PDB entry 4NE1 | X-ray diffraction, 6.50 A resolution (low resolution: residue-level contacts below are approximate; hydrogen-bond / salt-bridge calls are withheld) | chains A and S of the 24 polymer chains in the assembly

== Chain A (and S) ==
Name: Centromere protein S
From: Homo sapiens
Notes: chain S of this document is another copy of the same molecule, construct and numbering; everything in this record applies to it too
UniProt: Q8N2Z9 (CENPS_HUMAN); residue numbers follow UniProt; this construct covers 14-118
Amino-acid sequence (105 residues; each row starts with the number of its first residue):
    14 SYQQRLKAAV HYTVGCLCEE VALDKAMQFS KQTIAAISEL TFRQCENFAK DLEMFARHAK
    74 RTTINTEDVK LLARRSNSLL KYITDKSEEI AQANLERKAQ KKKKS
Disordered / not traced: 107-118
Sequence notes: conflict Ala39 (Glu in Q8N2Z9), Ala106 (Ile in Q8N2Z9)
Swiss-Prot annotation at these positions:
  - mutagenesis: Lys73 to Arg74 (No effect on CENPX- and FANCM-binding; loss of double-stranded DNA-binding of the MHF heterodimer and of FANCM recruitment to fork DNA decrease in FA core complex activity, as shown by lower levels ...), Arg87 to Arg88 (Partial loss of CENPX- and FANCM-binding decrease in FA core complex activity, as shown by lower levels of FANCD2 monoubiquitination and higher frequency of sister chromatin exchanges ...)
From the paper describing this entry:
  - mutagenesis - K73A/K94A/K99A/R110A, K73A/R74A: abolished binding to the 26-nt DNA strand
  - mutagenesis - K73A/K94A/K99A/R110A: unchanged binding to FANCM
  - mutagenesis - K73A/K94A/K99A/R110A: decreased growth in response to mitomycin C (MMC)
  - mutagenesis - K73A/K94A/K99A/R110A: decreased signaling

== How chain A and chain S interact ==
Contacting residue pairs (15):
  Glu59(A) with Arg88(S)
  Asn60(A) with Arg88(S)
  Lys63(A) with Arg87(S); Arg88(S)
  Asp64(A) with Arg87(S); Arg88(S)
  Met67(A) with His71(S); Arg87(S)
  His71(A) with His71(S); Lys73(S)
  Arg87(A) with Asp64(S); Met67(S)
  Arg88(A) with Lys63(S); Asp64(S); Met67(S)
Interface residues without a listed pair, chain A (9 interface residues in all): Phe68
Interface residues without a listed pair, chain S (8 interface residues in all): Phe68

== In short ==
9 residues of chain A face 8 of chain S across their interface. UniProt lists 4 mutagenesis sites on chain A.
From the paper: K73A/K94A/K99A/R110A and K73A/R74A of chain A abolish binding to the 26-nt DNA strand;
K73A/K94A/K99A/R110A of chain A reduce growth in response to mitomycin C (MMC).
Both chains are Centromere protein S (Homo sapiens). Entry 4NE1 (Human MHF1 MHF2 DNA complexes) was determined
by X-ray diffraction together with 4NDY, 4NE3, 4NE5 and 4NE6 from the same study.
